Entry 4QLY (X-ray diffraction, 2.00 A resolution); this record covers chains A and B.

# Chain A (and B)
Name: Enone reductase CLA-ER
Source organism: Lactobacillus plantarum
Notes: chain B of this document is another copy of the same molecule, construct and numbering; everything in this record applies to it too
UniProt: U6C5W9 (U6C5W9_LACPN); numbering as in UniProt (aligned over 1-217)
Chain sequence (219 residues; each row starts with the number of its first residue; numbers below 1 keep their minus sign (Gly-1 is residue -1)):
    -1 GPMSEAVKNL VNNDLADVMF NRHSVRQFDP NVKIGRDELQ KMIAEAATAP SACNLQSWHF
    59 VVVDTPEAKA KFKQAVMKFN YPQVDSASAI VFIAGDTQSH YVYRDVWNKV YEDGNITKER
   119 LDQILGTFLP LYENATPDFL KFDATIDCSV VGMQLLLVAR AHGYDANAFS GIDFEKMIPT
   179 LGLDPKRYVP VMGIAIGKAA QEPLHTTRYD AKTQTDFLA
Unresolved in the structure: -1 to 7
Differences from the reference sequence: expression tag (-1 to 0)
Ligand contacts:
  - FMN (flavin mononucleotide), molecule 1: Arg20, His21, Ser22, Arg24, Phe77, Asn78, Gln81, Asn165, Ala166, Phe167, Ser168, Gly169, Met190, Leu202, Thr204, Arg206
  - FMN, molecule 2: Pro48, Ser49, Ala50, Cys51, Asn52, Ile144

# Interface between chain A and chain B
Contacting residue pairs - 131 pairs, chain A then chain B:
  Leu8(A) - Ala14(B)  hydrophobic
  Asn11(A) - Asn11(B)
  Asn11(A) - Asp12(B)  hydrogen bond
  Asn11(A) - Leu13(B)  hydrogen bond (backbone-backbone)
  Asn11(A) - Ala14(B)  hydrogen bond (side chain-backbone)
  Asp12(A) - Asn11(B)  hydrogen bond
  Leu13(A) - Asn10(B)
  Leu13(A) - Asn11(B)  hydrogen bond (backbone-backbone)
  Leu13(A) - Leu13(B)  hydrophobic
  Leu13(A) - Val16(B)  hydrophobic
  Leu13(A) - Ala159(B)  hydrophobic
  Ala14(A) - Asn11(B)  hydrogen bond (backbone-side chain)
  Val16(A) - Leu13(B)  hydrophobic
  Met17(A) - Thr46(B)
  Met17(A) - Gln152(B)
  Met17(A) - Val156(B)  hydrophobic
  Phe18(A) - Glu43(B)
  Phe18(A) - Thr46(B)
  Arg20(A) - Thr46(B)  hydrogen bond (side chain-backbone)
  Arg20(A) - Ala47(B)
  Arg20(A) - Pro48(B)
  Arg34(A) - Phe215(B)
  Arg34(A) - Ala217(B)  hydrogen bond (side chain-backbone)
  Gln38(A) - Ala209(B)
  Gln38(A) - Lys210(B)
  Gln38(A) - Thr213(B)  hydrogen bond
  Ile41(A) - Thr213(B)
  Ala42(A) - Ala209(B)  hydrophobic
  Glu43(A) - Phe18(B)
  Ala45(A) - Arg206(B)  hydrogen bond (backbone-side chain)
  Thr46(A) - Met17(B)
  Thr46(A) - Phe18(B)
  Thr46(A) - Arg20(B)  hydrogen bond (backbone-side chain)
  Thr46(A) - Arg206(B)  hydrogen bond (backbone-side chain)
  Ala47(A) - Arg20(B)
  Ala47(A) - Arg206(B)  hydrogen bond (backbone-side chain)
  Pro48(A) - Arg20(B)
  Pro48(A) - Met151(B)
  Pro48(A) - Leu154(B)  hydrophobic
  Asn52(A) - Thr204(B)
  Asn52(A) - Thr205(B)  hydrogen bond (side chain-backbone)
  Asn52(A) - Arg206(B)  hydrogen bond
  Gln54(A) - Thr205(B)
  Gln54(A) - Arg206(B)
  Gln54(A) - Tyr207(B)  hydrogen bond (side chain-backbone)
  Gln54(A) - Gln212(B)  hydrogen bond (backbone-side chain)
  Trp56(A) - Gln212(B)  hydrogen bond (backbone-side chain)
  His57(A) - Gln212(B)  hydrogen bond (side chain-backbone)
  His57(A) - Asp214(B)  salt bridge
  Phe58(A) - Gln212(B)  hydrogen bond (backbone-backbone)
  Phe58(A) - Thr213(B)
  Phe58(A) - Asp214(B)  hydrogen bond (backbone-backbone)
  Val59(A) - Asp214(B)
  Val60(A) - Thr213(B)
  Val60(A) - Asp214(B)  hydrogen bond (backbone-backbone)
  Val60(A) - Phe215(B)  hydrophobic
  Val60(A) - Leu216(B)  hydrogen bond (backbone-backbone)
  Val61(A) - Leu216(B)  hydrophobic
  Thr63(A) - Ala217(B)
  Ala66(A) - Leu216(B)
  Ala66(A) - Ala217(B)  hydrophobic
  Val100(A) - Tyr207(B)
  Tyr101(A) - Tyr207(B)
  Val104(A) - Tyr207(B)  hydrophobic
  Phe140(A) - Thr143(B)
  Phe140(A) - Phe172(B)  hydrophobic
  Phe140(A) - Pro188(B)
  Thr143(A) - Phe140(B)
  Thr143(A) - Ile144(B)
  Ile144(A) - Thr143(B)
  Ile144(A) - Ser147(B)
  Ile144(A) - Met190(B)  hydrophobic
  Ser147(A) - Ile144(B)
  Ser147(A) - Ser147(B)
  Ser147(A) - Val148(B)
  Val148(A) - Ser147(B)
  Val148(A) - Met151(B)
  Met151(A) - Pro48(B)
  Met151(A) - Val148(B)
  Met151(A) - Gln152(B)
  Gln152(A) - Met17(B)
  Gln152(A) - Met151(B)
  Gln152(A) - Leu155(B)
  Leu154(A) - Pro48(B)  hydrophobic
  Leu155(A) - Met17(B)  hydrophobic
  Leu155(A) - Gln152(B)
  Leu155(A) - Leu155(B)  hydrophobic
  Val156(A) - Met17(B)  hydrophobic
  Phe172(A) - Phe140(B)  hydrophobic
  Leu179(A) - Leu216(B)
  Leu181(A) - Asp214(B)
  Pro188(A) - Phe140(B)
  Val189(A) - Ile144(B)  hydrophobic
  Met190(A) - Ile144(B)  hydrophobic
  Thr205(A) - Asn52(B)  hydrogen bond (backbone-side chain)
  Thr205(A) - Gln54(B)
  Arg206(A) - Ala45(B)  hydrogen bond (side chain-backbone)
  Arg206(A) - Thr46(B)  hydrogen bond (side chain-backbone)
  Arg206(A) - Ala47(B)  hydrogen bond (side chain-backbone)
  Arg206(A) - Asn52(B)  hydrogen bond
  Arg206(A) - Gln54(B)
  Tyr207(A) - Leu53(B)
  Tyr207(A) - Gln54(B)  hydrogen bond (backbone-side chain)
  Tyr207(A) - Val100(B)
  Tyr207(A) - Tyr101(B)  hydrogen bond (side chain-backbone)
  Tyr207(A) - Val104(B)  hydrophobic
  Ala209(A) - Gln38(B)
  Ala209(A) - Ala42(B)  hydrophobic
  Lys210(A) - Gln38(B)
  Gln212(A) - Gln54(B)  hydrogen bond (side chain-backbone)
  Gln212(A) - Trp56(B)  hydrogen bond
  Gln212(A) - His57(B)  hydrogen bond (backbone-side chain)
  Gln212(A) - Phe58(B)  hydrogen bond (backbone-backbone)
  Thr213(A) - Gln38(B)  hydrogen bond
  Thr213(A) - Ile41(B)
  Thr213(A) - Phe58(B)
  Thr213(A) - Val60(B)
  Asp214(A) - His57(B)  salt bridge
  Asp214(A) - Phe58(B)  hydrogen bond (backbone-backbone)
  Asp214(A) - Val59(B)
  Asp214(A) - Val60(B)  hydrogen bond (backbone-backbone)
  Asp214(A) - Leu181(B)
  Phe215(A) - Arg34(B)
  Phe215(A) - Val60(B)  hydrophobic
  Leu216(A) - Val60(B)  hydrogen bond (backbone-backbone)
  Leu216(A) - Val61(B)  hydrophobic
  Leu216(A) - Ala66(B)
  Ala217(A) - Arg34(B)  hydrogen bond (backbone-side chain)
  Ala217(A) - Thr63(B)
  Ala217(A) - Glu65(B)
  Ala217(A) - Ala66(B)  hydrophobic
Also at the interface, not in a pair above, chain A (69 interface residues in all): Asn10, Leu53, Asp62, Glu65, Phe70, Asp136, Lys139, Ala159, Thr178, Thr204, Thr211
Also at the interface, not in a pair above, chain B (69 interface residues in all): Leu8, Asp62, Lys69, Phe70, Asp136, Phe137, Thr178, Leu179, Val189

# In short
The chain A/chain B interface involves 69 residues from each chain; the contacts include 39 hydrogen bonds and
2 salt bridges. Polar pairs include His57(A)-Asp214(B), Asn11(A)-Asp12(B) and Asn11(A)-Ala14(B). Chain A binds
flavin mononucleotide.
Both chains are Enone reductase CLA-ER (Lactobacillus plantarum). Entry 4QLY (Crystal structure of CLA-ER, a
novel enone reductase catalyzing a key step of a gut-bacterial fatty ...) was determined by X-ray diffraction,
deposited together with 4QLX.
